PDB entry 1SX4 | X-ray diffraction, 3.00 A resolution | chains A and N of the 21 polymer chains in the assembly

== Chain A (and N) ==
Protein: groEL protein
Source organism: Escherichia coli
Notes: chain N of this document is another copy of the same molecule, construct and numbering; everything in this record applies to it too
UniProtKB: P0A6F5 (CH60_ECOLI); residues 2-525 here correspond to UniProt positions 1-524 (UniProt number = residue number - 1)
Sequence (524 residues; row label = number of the first residue in the row):
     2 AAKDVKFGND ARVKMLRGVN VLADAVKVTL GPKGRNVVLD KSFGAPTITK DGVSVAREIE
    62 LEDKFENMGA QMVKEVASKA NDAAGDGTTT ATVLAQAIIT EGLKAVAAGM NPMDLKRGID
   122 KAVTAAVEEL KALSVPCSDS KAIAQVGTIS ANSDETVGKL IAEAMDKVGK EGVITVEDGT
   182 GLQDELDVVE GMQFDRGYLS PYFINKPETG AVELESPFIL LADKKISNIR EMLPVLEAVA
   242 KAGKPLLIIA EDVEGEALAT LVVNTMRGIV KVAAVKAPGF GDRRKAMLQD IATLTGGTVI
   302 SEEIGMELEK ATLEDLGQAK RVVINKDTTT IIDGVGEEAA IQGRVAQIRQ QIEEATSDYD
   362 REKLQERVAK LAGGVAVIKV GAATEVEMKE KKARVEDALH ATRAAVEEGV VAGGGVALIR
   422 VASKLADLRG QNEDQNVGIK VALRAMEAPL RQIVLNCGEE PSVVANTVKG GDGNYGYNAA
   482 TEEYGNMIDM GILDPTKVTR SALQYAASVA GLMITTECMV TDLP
Ion coordination: Mg2+: Asp-87 (together with ADP)
Ligand contacts: ADP: Thr-30, Leu-31, Gly-32, Pro-33, Lys-51, Asp-87, Gly-88, Thr-89, Thr-90, Thr-91, Ile-150, Ser-154, Asp-398, Gly-414, Gly-415, Gly-416, Ile-454, Tyr-478, Asn-479, Ala-480, Ala-481, Met-488, Ile-493, Asp-495

== Chain A / chain N interface ==
Contacting residue pairs (9; chain A residue first):
  Glu-461(A) with Arg-452(N), salt bridge; Ser-463(N)
  Ser-463(A) with Glu-461(N), hydrogen bond; Ser-463(N), hydrogen bond; Val-464(N)
  Val-464(A) with Ser-463(N); Val-464(N), hydrophobic; Asn-467(N)
  Asn-467(A) with Val-464(N)

== In short ==
Chain A and chain N form an interface of 4 and 5 residues respectively, with 2 hydrogen bonds and 1 salt
bridge. Among the polar pairs are Glu-461(A)/Arg-452(N), Ser-463(A)/Glu-461(N) and Ser-463(A)/Ser-463(N).
Bound to chain A: ADP.
Both chains are groEL protein (Escherichia coli). Entry 1SX4 (GroEL-GroES-ADP7) was determined by X-ray
diffraction together with 1SS8, 1SVT and 1SX3 from the same study.
